PDB entry 6EO9 | X-ray diffraction, 1.84 A resolution | chains H and L of the 3 polymer chains in the assembly

== Chain H ==
Name: Prothrombin
From: Homo sapiens
Notes: EC 3.4.21.5
UniProtKB: P00734 (THRB_HUMAN); the construct lacks a stretch of the UniProt sequence and is renumbered around it, so the offset changes along the chain: 16-36 = UniProt 364-384; 37-60 = UniProt 386-409; 61-77 = UniProt 419-435; 78-97 = UniProt 437-456; 7 more segments
Amino-acid sequence (259 residues; row label = number of the first residue in the row; note: 3 numbers in that range are skipped by the numbering (no residue carries them; nothing is unmodelled there); a row labelled like 60A-60I holds insertion residues (60A, then the next letters in order)):
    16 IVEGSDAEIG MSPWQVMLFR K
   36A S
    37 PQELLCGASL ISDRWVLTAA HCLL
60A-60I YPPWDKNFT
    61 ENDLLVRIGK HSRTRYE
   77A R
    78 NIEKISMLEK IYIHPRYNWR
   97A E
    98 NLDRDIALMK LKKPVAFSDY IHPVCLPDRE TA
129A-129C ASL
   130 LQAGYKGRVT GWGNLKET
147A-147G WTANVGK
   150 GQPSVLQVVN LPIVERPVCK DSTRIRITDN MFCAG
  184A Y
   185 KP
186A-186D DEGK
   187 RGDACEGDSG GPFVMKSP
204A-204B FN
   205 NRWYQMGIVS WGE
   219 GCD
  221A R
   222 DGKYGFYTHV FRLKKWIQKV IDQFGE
Disordered / not traced: 147A-147G, 246-247
UniProt features mapped onto this chain:
  - region: Ala183 to Val200 (High affinity receptor-binding region which is also known as the TP508 peptide)
  - active site (Charge relay system): His57, Asp102, Ser195
  - glycosylation: Asn60G (N-linked (GlcNAc...) (complex) asparagine)
Cystine bridges: Cys42-Cys58, Cys168-Cys182, Cys191-Cys220
Small-molecule neighbours: 2OJ (N-(2-{[5-(5-chlorothiophen-2-yl)-1,2-oxazol-3-yl]methoxy}-6-{3-[(2,3,4,6-tetra-O-acetyl-beta-D-glucopyranosyl)oxy]propoxy}phenyl)-1-(propan-2-yl)piperidine-4-carboxamide): Tyr60A, Trp60D, Glu97A, Leu99, Arg173, Ile174, Asp189, Ala190, Cys191, Glu192, Ser195, Val213, Ser214, Trp215, Gly216, Glu217, Gly219, Cys220, Arg221A, Gly226, Phe227, Tyr228

== Chain L ==
Name: Prothrombin
From: Homo sapiens
Notes: EC 3.4.21.5
UniProtKB: P00734 (THRB_HUMAN); the construct lacks a stretch of the UniProt sequence, so the offset changes along the chain: -5 to 0 = UniProt 328-333; 1-14 = UniProt 336-349; 15-18 = UniProt 360-363
Amino-acid sequence (36 residues; row label = number of the first residue in the row; a row labelled like 14A-14J holds insertion residues (14A, then the next letters in order); numbers below 1 keep their minus sign (Thr-5 is residue -5)):
    -5 TFGSGE
    1B A
    1A D
     1 CGLRPLFEKK SLED
14A-14J KTERELLESY
    15 IDGR
Disordered / not traced: -5 to 0, 15-18
UniProt features mapped onto this chain:
  - site: Arg18 (Cleavage)

== How chain H and chain L interact ==
Inter-chain disulfides: Cys122(H)-Cys1(L)
Pairs across the interface (60; chain H residue first):
  Glu23(H) with Phe7(L); Asp14(L); Lys14A(L), hydrogen bond (side chain-backbone)
  Ile24(H) with Leu6(L); Phe7(L)
  Gly25(H) with Arg4(L); Phe7(L)
  Met26(H) with Arg4(L), hydrogen bond (backbone-side chain); Phe7(L), hydrophobic; Asp14(L)
  Pro28(H) with Arg4(L)
  Trp29(H) with Gly2(L); Arg4(L)
  Ser115(H) with Pro5(L)
  Asp116(H) with Pro5(L); Leu6(L)
  His119(H) with Asp1A(L), salt bridge; Leu3(L), hydrogen bond (side chain-backbone); Pro5(L); Lys9(L)
  Pro120(H) with Cys1(L); Gly2(L), hydrogen bond (backbone-backbone)
  Val121(H) with Cys1(L)
  Cys122(H) with Cys1(L), disulfide; Gly2(L)
  Leu129C(H) with Tyr14J(L)
  Gly133(H) with Ser14I(L)
  Tyr134(H) with Ser14I(L); Tyr14J(L), hydrophobic
  Lys135(H) with Glu14E(L), salt bridge; Leu14F(L); Ser14I(L), hydrogen bond (backbone-side chain)
  Gly136(H) with Leu14F(L)
  Arg137(H) with Arg4(L); Asp14(L), salt bridge; Thr14B(L), hydrogen bond; Glu14C(L)
  Asn159(H) with Thr14B(L), hydrogen bond; Glu14E(L), hydrogen bond; Leu14F(L)
  Tyr184A(H) with Glu14E(L), hydrogen bond
  Lys186D(H) with Glu14E(L), salt bridge
  Met201(H) with Tyr14J(L)
  Lys202(H) with Glu8(L), salt bridge; Glu14C(L), salt bridge; Leu14G(L); Tyr14J(L), hydrogen bond (backbone-side chain)
  Pro204(H) with Tyr14J(L)
  Asn205(H) with Leu3(L); Glu8(L)
  Arg206(H) with Cys1(L), hydrogen bond (side chain-backbone); Asp1A(L); Ala1B(L), hydrogen bond (side chain-backbone); Gly2(L); Leu3(L)
  Trp207(H) with Gly2(L), hydrogen bond (backbone-backbone); Arg4(L); Glu8(L), hydrogen bond; Asp14(L); Leu14F(L), hydrophobic
Also at the interface, not in a pair above, chain H (29 interface residues in all): Tyr117, Asn204B

== Overview ==
29 residues of chain H and 20 residues of chain L are in contact, with 1 disulfide bond, 14 hydrogen bonds and
6 salt bridges. Polar contacts include His119(H)-Asp1A(L), Lys135(H)-Glu14E(L) and Arg137(H)-Asp14(L). Ligands
of chain H: compound 2OJ.
Chain H is Prothrombin and chain L is Prothrombin, both from Homo sapiens; the structure, Crystal structure of
thrombin in complex with a novel glucose-conjugated potent inhibitor, was determined by X-ray diffraction
(same publication as 6EO8).
